3PWH - chain A; structure by X-ray diffraction, 3.30 A resolution.

# Chain A
Protein: Adenosine receptor A2a
From: Homo sapiens
UniProtKB: P29274 (AA2AR_HUMAN); numbering as in UniProt (aligned over 1-317)
Sequence (329 residues; each row starts with the number of its first residue):
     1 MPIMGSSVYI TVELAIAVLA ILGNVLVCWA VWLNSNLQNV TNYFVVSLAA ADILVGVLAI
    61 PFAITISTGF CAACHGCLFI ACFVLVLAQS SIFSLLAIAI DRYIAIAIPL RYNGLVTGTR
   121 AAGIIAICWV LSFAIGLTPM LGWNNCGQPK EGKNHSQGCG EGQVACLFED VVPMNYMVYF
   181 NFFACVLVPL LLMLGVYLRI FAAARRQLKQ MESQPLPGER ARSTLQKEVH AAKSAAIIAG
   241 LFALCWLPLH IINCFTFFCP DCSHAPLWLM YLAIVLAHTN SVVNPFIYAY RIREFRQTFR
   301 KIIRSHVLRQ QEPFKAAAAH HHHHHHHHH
Unresolved in the structure: 1-6, 150-157, 306-329
Sequence notes: engineered mutation Leu54 (Ala in P29274), Ala88 (Thr in P29274), Ala107 (Arg in P29274), Ala122 (Lys in P29274), Ala202 (Leu in P29274), Ala235 (Leu in P29274), Ala239 (Val in P29274), Ala277 (Ser in P29274); expression tag (318-329)
Disulfide bonds: Cys71-Cys159, Cys74-Cys146, Cys77-Cys166, Cys259-Cys262
Residues lining bound ligands: ZMA (4-{2-[(7-amino-2-furan-2-yl[1,2,4]triazolo[1,5-a][1,3,5]triazin-5-yl)amino]ethyl}phenol): Ala63, Ile64, Ser67, Leu85, Phe168, Glu169, Met177, Trp246, Leu249, His250, Asn253, Met270, Tyr271, Ile274
Reported in the primary citation:
  - contacts within the chain: Arg102-Glu228 (salt bridge), Gln214-Pro217 (hydrogen bond), Gln214-Leu216 (hydrogen bond), Met211-Arg222 (hydrogen bond)
  - mutagenesis - T88A, R107A, L202A, L235A, S277A: increased stability in response to ZMA
  - conformationally variable residues (helix shift, loop rearrangement, side-chain flip): Phe83, Ile92, Gly162, Val229, Phe242, His250, Cys262, His264, Tyr271, His278
  - binding site for ZMA: Ala63, Ser67, Phe168, Met177, Trp246, Leu249, His250, Asn253, Met270, Tyr271, Ile274

# Overview
Bound to chain A: compound ZMA. The paper reports a binding site for ZMA at Ala63, Ser67 and Phe168 among
others; T88A, R107A and L202A, among others, increase stability in response to ZMA; 5 substitutions were
tested in all.
Chain A is Adenosine receptor A2a (Homo sapiens); the structure, Thermostabilised Adenosine A2A Receptor, was
determined by X-ray diffraction, deposited together with 3REY and 3RFM.
